4JI1 - chains A and T of the 21 polymer chains in the assembly; structure by X-ray diffraction, 3.14 A resolution.

Chain A:
Molecule: 16S rRNA
Source organism: Thermus thermophilus
Sequence (1522 nucleotides; each row starts with the number of its first residue; note: 42 numbers in that range are skipped by the numbering (no residue carries them; nothing is unmodelled there); a row labelled like 190A-190L holds insertion residues (190A, then the next letters in order); numbering starts at 0):
     0 UUUGUUGGAGAGUUUGAUCCUGGCUCAGGGUGAACGCUGGCGGCGUGCCU
    50 AAGACAUGCAAGUCGUGCGGG
    73 CCGCGGGGUUUU
    88 ACUCCG
    95 UGGUC
   101 AGCGGCGGACGGGUGAGUAACGCGUGGGU
  129A G
   130 ACCUACCCGGAAGAGGGGGACAACCCGGGGAAACUCGGGCUAAUCCCCCA
   180 UGUGGACCCGC
190A-190L CCCUUGGGGUGU
   191 GUCCAAAGGGCUUU
   216 GCCCGCUUCCGGAUGGGCCCGCGUCCCAUCAGCUAGUUGGUGGGGUAAUG
   266 GCCCACCAAGGCGACGACGGGUAGCCGGUCUGAGAGGAUGGCCGGCCACA
   316 GGGGCACUGAGACACGGGCCCCACUCCUACGGGAGGCAGCAGUUAGGAAU
   366 CUUCCGCAAUGGGCGCAAGCCUGACGGAGCGACGCCGCUUGGAGGAAGAA
   416 GCCCUUCGGGGUGUAAACUCCUGAA
   442 CCCGGGACGAAACCCCCGACGA
   474 GGGGACUGACGGUACCGGG
   494 GUAAUAGCGCCGGCCAACUCCGUGCCAGCAGCCGCGGUAAUACGGAGGGC
   544 GCGAGCGUUACCCGGAUUCACUGGGCGUAAAGGGCGUGUAGGCGGCCUGG
   594 GGCGUCCCAUGUGAAAGACCACGGCUCAACCGUGGGGGAGCGUGGGAUAC
   644 GCUCAGGCUAGACGGUGGGAGAGGGUGGUGGAAUUCCCGGAGUAGCGGUG
   694 AAAUGCGCAGAUACCGGGAGGAACGCCGAUGGCGAAGGCAGCCACCUGGU
   744 CCACCCGUGACGCUGAGGCGCGAAAGCGUGGGGAGCAAACCGGAUUAGAU
   794 ACCCGGGUAGUCCACGCCCUAAACGAUGCGCGCUAGGUCUCUGGGUCU
   848 CCUGGGGGCCGAAGCUAACGCGUUAAGCGCGCCGCCUGGGGAGUACGGCC
   898 GCAAGGCUGAAACUCAAAGGAAUUGACGGGGGCCCGCACAAGCGGUGGAG
   948 CAUGUGGUUUAAUUCGAAGXAACGCGAAGAACCUUACCAGGCCUUGACAU
   998 GCUAGG
 1003A G
  1004 AACCCGGGUGAAAGCCUGGGGUGCCCC
1030A-1030D GCGA
  1031 GGGGAGCCCUAGCACAGGUGCUGCAUGGCCGUCGUCAGCUCGUGCCGUGA
  1081 GGUGUUGGGUUAAGUCCCGCAACGAGCGCAACCCCCGCCGUUAGUUGCCA
  1131 GCGGUUCGGCCGGGCACUCUAACGGGACUGCCCGCGAAA
  1171 GCGGGAGGAAGGAGGGGACGACGUCUGGUCAGCAUGGCCCUUACGGCCUG
  1221 GGCGACACACGUGCUACAAUGCCCACUACAAAGCGAUGCCACCCGGCAAC
  1271 GGGGAGCUAAUCGCAAAAAGGUGGGCCCAGUUCGGAUUGGGGUCUGCAAC
  1321 CCGACCCCAUGAAGCCGGAAUCGCUAGUAAUCGCGGAUCAG
 1361A C
  1362 CAUGCCGCGGUGAAUACGUUCCCGGGCCUUGUACACACXGCCXGUXACGC
  1412 CAUGGGAGCGGGCUCUACCCGAAGUCGCCGGG
  1446 AGCCUACGGG
  1459 CAGGCGCCGAGGGUAGGGCCCGUGACUGGGGCGAAGUCGUAACAAGGUAG
  1509 CUGUACCGGAAGGUGCGGCUGGAUCCACUCCUUUCU
Unresolved in the structure: 0-4, 1534-1538
Modified / non-standard residues: PSU (pseudouridine-5'-monophosphate) at position 516, 7MG (7N-methyl-8-hydroguanosine-5'-monophosphate) at position 527, M2G (N2-dimethylguanosine-5'-monophosphate) at position 966, 5MC (5-methylcytidine-5'-monophosphate) at position 967, 2MG (2N-methylguanosine-5'-monophosphate) at position 1207, 5MC (5-methylcytidine-5'-monophosphate) at position 1400, 4OC (4n,o2'-methylcytidine-5'-monophosphate) at position 1402, 5MC (5-methylcytidine-5'-monophosphate) at position 1404, 5MC (5-methylcytidine-5'-monophosphate) at position 1407, UR3 (3-methyluridine-5'-monophoshate) at position 1498, MA6 (6N-dimethyladenosine-5'-monophoshate) at position 1518, MA6 (6N-dimethyladenosine-5'-monophoshate) at position 1519, PSU (pseudouridine-5'-monophosphate) at position 1540, PSU (pseudouridine-5'-monophosphate) at position 1541
Sequence notes: conflict C1534 (A2157 in M26923.1), A1535 (C2158 in M26923.1)
Metal / ion sites: Mg2+ site 1: G15, U920; Mg2+ site 2 near G21 (its only coordinating residue here); Mg2+ site 3: G46, G394; Mg2+ site 4 near A53 (its only coordinating residue here); Mg2+ site 5: C58, U387, G388; Mg2+ site 6: A59, U387; Mg2+ site 7 near U62 (its only coordinating residue here); Mg2+ site 8 near G107 (its only coordinating residue here); Mg2+ site 9 near A109 (its only coordinating residue here); Mg2+ site 10: C110, G377; Mg2+ site 11: G117, G289; Mg2+ site 12: C121, G124, U125, G236; 89 more Mg2+ sites not listed
Residues lining bound ligands: streptomycin (SRY): U12, U13, U14, C526, 7MG_527, C912, A913, A914, A915, C1490, G1491
Reported in the primary citation:
  - mutagenesis - C1490U: increased growth

Chain T:
Name: Ribosomal protein S20
Source organism: Thermus thermophilus
UniProtKB: P80380 (RS20_THET8); residue numbers follow UniProt; this construct covers 1-106
Chain sequence (106 residues; each row starts with the number of its first residue):
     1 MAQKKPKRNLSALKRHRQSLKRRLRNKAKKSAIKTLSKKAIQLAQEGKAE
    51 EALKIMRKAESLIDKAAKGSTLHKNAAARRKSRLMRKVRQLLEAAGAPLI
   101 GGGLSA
Unresolved in the structure: 1-7

How chain A and chain T interact:
Residue-residue contacts (95):
  G102(A) - Arg17(T)  salt bridge to the phosphate
  C103(A) - Lys14(T)  salt bridge to the phosphate
  C103(A) - Arg17(T)  salt bridge to the phosphate
  C103(A) - Lys21(T)  hydrogen bond to the phosphate
  G104(A) - Lys14(T)  hydrogen bond to the base
  G104(A) - Gln18(T)  hydrogen bond to the phosphate
  G104(A) - Lys21(T)  salt bridge to the phosphate
  G105(A) - Arg22(T)  salt bridge to the phosphate
  C106(A) - Arg15(T)  base contact
  G107(A) - Arg15(T)  hydrogen bond to the base
  G108(A) - Arg15(T)  base contact
  C131(A) - Asn75(T)  phosphate contact
  C132(A) - Lys74(T)  phosphate contact
  C132(A) - Asn75(T)  hydrogen bond to the phosphate
  U133(A) - Lys74(T)  phosphate contact
  C174(A) - Arg25(T)  sugar contact
  C175(A) - Arg25(T)  sugar contact
  C176(A) - Lys29(T)  salt bridge to the phosphate
  C177(A) - Lys65(T)  salt bridge to the phosphate
  C178(A) - Lys65(T)  salt bridge to the phosphate
  A185(A) - Glu60(T)  base contact
  A185(A) - Ala78(T)  sugar contact
  A185(A) - Lys81(T)  hydrogen bond to the base
  C186(A) - Ala78(T)  sugar contact
  C186(A) - Lys81(T)  sugar contact
  C186(A) - Ser82(T)  hydrogen bond to the phosphate
  C186(A) - Met85(T)  hydrogen bond to the sugar
  C187(A) - Ser82(T)  hydrogen bond to the phosphate
  C187(A) - Met85(T)  sugar contact
  C187(A) - Arg86(T)  sugar contact
  C187(A) - Arg89(T)  hydrogen bond to the sugar
  C187(A) - Leu104(T)  base contact
  C187(A) - Ser105(T)  hydrogen bond to the base
  C188(A) - Arg89(T)  hydrogen bond to the sugar
  C188(A) - Ser105(T)  base contact
  C188(A) - Ala106(T)  sugar contact
  U190L(A) - Ser105(T)  hydrogen bond to the base
  U190L(A) - Ala106(T)  base contact
  G191(A) - Gly101(T)  hydrogen bond to the sugar
  G191(A) - Gly102(T)  hydrogen bond to the sugar
  G191(A) - Gly103(T)  hydrogen bond to the base
  G191(A) - Leu104(T)  sugar contact
  G191(A) - Ser105(T)  hydrogen bond to the base
  U192(A) - Arg57(T)  phosphate contact
  U192(A) - Glu60(T)  hydrogen bond to the sugar
  U192(A) - Gly102(T)  sugar contact
  U192(A) - Gly103(T)  sugar contact
  C193(A) - Arg57(T)  salt bridge to the phosphate
  C193(A) - Glu60(T)  sugar contact
  C193(A) - Ser61(T)  phosphate contact
  C193(A) - Asp64(T)  hydrogen bond to the sugar
  C194(A) - Ser61(T)  hydrogen bond to the phosphate
  C194(A) - Asp64(T)  sugar contact
  C194(A) - Lys65(T)  phosphate contact
  C194(A) - Lys68(T)  hydrogen bond to the sugar
  A195(A) - Lys65(T)  phosphate contact
  A195(A) - Lys68(T)  hydrogen bond to the sugar
  U223(A) - Lys68(T)  sugar contact
  G258(A) - Arg86(T)  salt bridge to the phosphate
  G259(A) - Arg83(T)  salt bridge to the phosphate
  G259(A) - Lys87(T)  salt bridge to the phosphate
  G260(A) - Arg83(T)  salt bridge to the phosphate
  U261(A) - Arg79(T)  salt bridge to the phosphate
  A262(A) - Asn75(T)  hydrogen bond to the sugar
  A263(A) - Asn75(T)  phosphate contact
  A263(A) - Arg79(T)  salt bridge to the phosphate
  C322(A) - Arg23(T)  sugar contact
  U323(A) - Ser19(T)  sugar contact
  U323(A) - Arg22(T)  phosphate contact
  U323(A) - Arg23(T)  phosphate contact
  U323(A) - Asn26(T)  hydrogen bond to the phosphate
  G324(A) - Arg22(T)  salt bridge to the phosphate
  G324(A) - Asn26(T)  hydrogen bond to the phosphate
  G324(A) - Ser70(T)  sugar contact
  A325(A) - Ser70(T)  hydrogen bond to the phosphate
  A325(A) - His73(T)  phosphate contact
  G331(A) - Leu10(T)  sugar contact
  G332(A) - Leu10(T)  phosphate contact
  G333(A) - His16(T)  sugar contact
  A349(A) - Arg8(T)  sugar contact
  U1436(A) - Arg23(T)  salt bridge to the phosphate
  G1438(A) - Lys34(T)  phosphate contact
  C1439(A) - Lys38(T)  salt bridge to the phosphate
  G1453(A) - Leu36(T)  sugar contact
  G1453(A) - Lys39(T)  hydrogen bond to the phosphate
  G1454(A) - Thr35(T)  phosphate contact
  G1454(A) - Lys39(T)  salt bridge to the phosphate
  G1455(A) - Ala28(T)  sugar contact
  G1455(A) - Ser31(T)  phosphate contact
  G1455(A) - Ala32(T)  sugar contact
  G1455(A) - Thr35(T)  hydrogen bond to the phosphate
  C1459(A) - Lys27(T)  salt bridge to the phosphate
  C1459(A) - Ala28(T)  phosphate contact
  C1459(A) - Ser31(T)  hydrogen bond to the phosphate
  A1460(A) - Lys27(T)  salt bridge to the phosphate
Interface residues without a listed pair, chain A (49 interface residues in all): C1440
Interface residues without a listed pair, chain T (50 interface residues in all): Ala76, Arg80

In short:
The interface between chain A and chain T involves 49 residues on one side and 50 on the other, with 29
hydrogen bonds and 21 salt bridges. Polar contacts include G104(A)-Lys14(T), G107(A)-Arg15(T) and
A185(A)-Lys81(T). Chain A binds streptomycin. G15(A) and U920(A) form the Mg2+ site 1. From the paper: C1490U
of chain A increases growth.
Chain A is 16S rRNA and chain T is Ribosomal protein S20, both from Thermus thermophilus; the structure,
Crystal Structure of 30S ribosomal subunit from Thermus thermophilus, was determined by X-ray diffraction,
deposited together with 4JI0, 4JI2, 4JI3, 4JI4, 4JI5, 4JI6, 4JI7 and 4JI8.
